5G3X - chain A; structure by X-ray diffraction, 1.66 A resolution.

Chain A:
Molecule: Granulovirus polyhedrin
Source organism: Cydia pomonella granulovirus
UniProt: P87577 (GRAN_GVCPM); residues 1-248 here = UniProt positions 1-248
Sequence (248 residues; numbered 1 to 248; the number before each row is that of its first residue):
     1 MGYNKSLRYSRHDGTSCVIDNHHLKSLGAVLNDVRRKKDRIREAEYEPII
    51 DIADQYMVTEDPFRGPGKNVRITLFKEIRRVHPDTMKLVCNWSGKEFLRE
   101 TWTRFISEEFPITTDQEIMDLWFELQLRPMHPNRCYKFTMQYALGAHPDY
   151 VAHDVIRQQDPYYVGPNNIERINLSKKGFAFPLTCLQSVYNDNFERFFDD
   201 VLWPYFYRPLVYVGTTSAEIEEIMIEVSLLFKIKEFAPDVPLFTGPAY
Disordered / not traced: 1-11, 177-188
Disulfides: Cys135 forms a disulfide with the same residue of a neighbouring copy of this chain
What the authors report for this chain:
  - self-association interface (contacts with another copy of this molecule); pairs are residue here / residue on that copy: Cys135-Cys135 (disulfide)
  - conformationally variable residues (order/disorder transition): Lys177 to Ser188

In short:
From the paper: conformational variability at Lys177; a self-association interface involving Cys135.
Chain A is Granulovirus polyhedrin (Cydia pomonella granulovirus); the structure, Structure of recombinant
granulovirus polyhedrin, was determined by X-ray diffraction, deposited together with 5G0Z.
